PDB entry 3C6O | X-ray diffraction, 2.70 A resolution | chains A and B

Chain A:
Molecule: SKP1-like protein 1A
Source organism: Arabidopsis thaliana
UniProt: Q39255 (SKP1A_ARATH); numbering as in UniProt (aligned over 1-160)
Chain sequence (160 residues; each row starts with the number of its first residue):
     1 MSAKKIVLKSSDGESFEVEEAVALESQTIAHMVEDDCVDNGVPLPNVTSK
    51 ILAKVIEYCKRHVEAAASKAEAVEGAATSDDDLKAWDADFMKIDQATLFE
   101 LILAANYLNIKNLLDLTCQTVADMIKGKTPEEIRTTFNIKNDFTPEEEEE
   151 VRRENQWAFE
Not modelled in the structure: 1-22, 31-50, 59-100

Chain B:
Molecule: Transport inhibitor response 1
Source organism: Arabidopsis thaliana
UniProt: Q570C0 (TIR1_ARATH); residue numbers follow UniProt; this construct covers 1-594
Chain sequence (594 residues; each row starts with the number of its first residue):
     1 MQKRIALSFPEEVLEHVFSFIQLDKDRNSVSLVCKSWYEIERWCRRKVFI
    51 GNCYAVSPATVIRRFPKVRSVELKGKPHFADFNLVPDGWGGYVYPWIEAM
   101 SSSYTWLEEIRLKRMVVTDDCLELIAKSFKNFKVLVLSSCEGFSTDGLAA
   151 IAATCRNLKELDLRESDVDDVSGHWLSHFPDTYTSLVSLNISCLASEVSF
   201 SALERLVTRCPNLKSLKLNRAVPLEKLATLLQRAPQLEELGTGGYTAEVR
   251 PDVYSGLSVALSGCKELRCLSGFWDAVPAYLPAVYSVCSRLTTLNLSYAT
   301 VQSYDLVKLLCQCPKLQRLWVLDYIEDAGLEVLASTCKDLRELRVFPSEP
   351 FVMEPNVALTEQGLVSVSMGCPKLESVLYFCRQMTNAALITIARNRPNMT
   401 RFRLCIIEPKAPDYLTLEPLDIGFGAIVEHCKDLRRLSLSGLLTDKVFEY
   451 IGTYAKKMEMLSVAFAGDSDLGMHHVLSGCDSLRKLEIRDCPFGDKALLA
   501 NASKLETMRSLWMSSCSVSFGACKLLGQKMPKLNVEVIDERGAPDSRPES
   551 CPVERVFIYRTVAGPRFDMPGFVWNMDQDSTMRFSRQIITTNGL
Not modelled in the structure: 1-9, 577-594
UniProt features mapped onto this chain:
  - region (Interaction with auxin-responsive proteins): D81, F82, P347 to V352, C405 to P409, A464, F465
  - binding site (1D-myo-inositol hexakisphosphate): K74, K113, R114, R344, R401 to R403, R436, R484, K485, R509
  - binding site ((indol-3-yl)acetate): R403, S438, L439
  - site (Interaction with auxin-responsive proteins): S139, E165, F380, R489
  - mutagenesis: P10 (P10A: Abolishes SCF(TIR1) complex formation, altered auxin-mediated response and reduced affinity for auxin), V33 (V33A: No affinity for auxin), K35 (K35A: No affinity for auxin), G147 (G147D: In tir1-1; insensitive to auxin ubiquitously and to ethylene in roots only), G441 (G441D: In tir1-2; insensitive to auxin), W574 to L594 (In tir1-101/wei1; insensitive to auxin ubiquitously and to ethylene in roots only)
Ligand contacts:
  - (2S)-2-(1H-indol-3-yl)hexanoic acid (2S2): H78, F79, F82, L378, F380, R403, L404, C405, R436, S438, L439, S462, V463, A464
  - inositol hexakisphosphate (IHP): F49, K74, H78, D81, K113, R114, R344, R401, R403, R435, R436, M460, R484, K485, R509

How chain A and chain B interact:
Pairs across the interface (60):
  D115(A) - H16(B)  salt bridge
  D115(A) - F20(B)
  C118(A) - H16(B)
  C118(A) - V17(B)
  C118(A) - F20(B)  hydrophobic
  Q119(A) - F20(B)
  V121(A) - V17(B)  hydrophobic
  A122(A) - V17(B)
  A122(A) - F20(B)  hydrophobic
  A122(A) - I21(B)
  I125(A) - D26(B)
  K126(A) - F20(B)  hydrogen bond (side chain-backbone)
  K126(A) - D26(B)
  G127(A) - D26(B)  hydrogen bond (backbone-side chain)
  K128(A) - S29(B)  hydrogen bond (backbone-side chain)
  T129(A) - S29(B)
  P130(A) - S29(B)
  P130(A) - L32(B)
  I133(A) - S29(B)
  I133(A) - W37(B)  hydrophobic
  R134(A) - L32(B)  hydrogen bond (side chain-backbone)
  R134(A) - V33(B)  hydrogen bond (side chain-backbone)
  I139(A) - C34(B)  hydrophobic
  I139(A) - W37(B)
  D142(A) - C34(B)
  D142(A) - K35(B)
  F143(A) - S31(B)
  F143(A) - C34(B)
  F143(A) - K35(B)
  E148(A) - L32(B)
  V151(A) - L32(B)  hydrophobic
  V151(A) - Y38(B)  hydrophobic
  R152(A) - L32(B)
  R153(A) - K532(B)
  E154(A) - T60(B)
  E154(A) - R64(B)  salt bridge
  N155(A) - N28(B)  hydrogen bond (side chain-backbone)
  N155(A) - S31(B)  hydrogen bond
  N155(A) - L32(B)
  N155(A) - R64(B)  hydrogen bond
  Q156(A) - R560(B)  hydrogen bond (backbone-side chain)
  W157(A) - A55(B)
  W157(A) - E506(B)  hydrogen bond (side chain-backbone)
  W157(A) - K532(B)
  W157(A) - R560(B)
  W157(A) - T561(B)
  W157(A) - V562(B)  hydrophobic
  A158(A) - F49(B)
  A158(A) - I50(B)
  A158(A) - V56(B)  hydrophobic
  F159(A) - D24(B)
  F159(A) - N28(B)
  F159(A) - F49(B)
  F159(A) - V61(B)  hydrophobic
  F159(A) - R64(B)
  F159(A) - F65(B)  hydrophobic
  E160(A) - K25(B)
  E160(A) - N28(B)  hydrogen bond
  E160(A) - F49(B)
  E160(A) - R509(B)
Other interface residues (no listed pair), chain A (31 interface residues in all): I102, N106, F137, N141
Other interface residues (no listed pair), chain B (35 interface residues in all): E12, V13, V30, R45, V48

Overview:
31 residues of chain A face 35 of chain B across their interface, with 11 hydrogen bonds and 2 salt bridges.
Polar pairs include D115(A)-H16(B), E154(A)-R64(B) and K126(A)-F20(B). Chain B binds inositol hexakisphosphate
and (2S)-2-(1H-indol-3-yl)hexanoic acid.
Here chain A is SKP1-like protein 1A and chain B is Transport inhibitor response 1, both from Arabidopsis
thaliana. Entry 3C6O (Small molecule agonists and antagonists of F-box protein-substrate interactions in auxin
perception and signaling) was determined by X-ray diffraction together with 3C6P from the same study.
